7KPJ - chains B and E of the 3 polymer chains in the assembly; structure by X-ray diffraction, 2.10 A resolution.

Chain B:
Name: 338E6 Fab light chain kappa
Organism: Mus musculus
Notes: antibody fragment or engineered binder
Chain sequence (214 residues; each row starts with the number of its first residue):
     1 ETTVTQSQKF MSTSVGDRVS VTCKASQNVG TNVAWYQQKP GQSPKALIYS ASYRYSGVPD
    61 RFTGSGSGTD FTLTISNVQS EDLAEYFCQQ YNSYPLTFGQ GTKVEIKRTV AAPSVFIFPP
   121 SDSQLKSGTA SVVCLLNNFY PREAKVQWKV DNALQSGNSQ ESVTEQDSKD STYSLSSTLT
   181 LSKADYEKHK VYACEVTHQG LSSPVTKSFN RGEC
Not modelled in the structure: 214
Disulfides: Cys23-Cys88, Cys134-Cys194

Chain E:
Name: GRAM_POS_ANCHORING domain-containing protein
Organism: Ruminococcus gnavus
Reference sequence: A0A2N5NGA8 (A0A2N5NGA8_RUMGN); residues 0-265 here correspond to UniProt positions 72-337 (UniProt number = residue number + 72)
Chain sequence (272 residues; row label = number of the first residue in the row; numbers below 1 keep their minus sign (His-6 is residue -6)):
    -6 HHHHHHVAEA PAEEVQNVKI NYYDEDAEKQ VAEVPVQVSI DTSCVNMAIL TRYMPEGYAL
    54 VSSDCIIRDG YVYVSVKKDV EIREAVLHIT FETPNGEVVT TETVTAEGAD GEDAVFRLGV
   114 DFNLPTGYKL SNDRDQVTEI TIPFGSTGGH TMVVEKGDLS SIVKIQFVDA ENNDEVVAGG
   174 DYFVDGDGDG IFHTREITEW VPEGYELQEV GDFQVELYKE TPLQLSVTKI KEDKPETPDP
   234 EEPNKPEDPD KEDTNNKDDK KEDTKKEDKK KN
Not modelled in the structure: -6 to 6, 225-265
Disulfides: Cys37-Cys58
Construct notes: expression tag (-6 to -1); conflict Ala1 (Ser73 in A0A2N5NGA8), Glu2 (Val74 in A0A2N5NGA8)
Metal / ion sites: Ca2+: Asp178, Asp180, Asp182, Ile184

How chain B and chain E interact:
Residue-residue contacts (18):
  Ser7(B) with Asp62(E)
  Met11(B) with Ser36(E)
  Ser12(B) with Asp34(E)
  Arg18(B) with Cys37(E); Cys58(E); Glu132(E), salt bridge
  Val19(B) with Ser36(E)
  Ser20(B) with Ser36(E), hydrogen bond (backbone-side chain)
  Thr22(B) with Ile59(E); Ile60(E)
  Asp60(B) with Asp128(E)
  Asp70(B) with Arg61(E)
  Phe71(B) with Arg61(E), hydrogen bond (backbone-side chain)
  Thr72(B) with Ile59(E); Arg61(E), hydrogen bond
  Ser76(B) with Thr131(E)
  Asn77(B) with Leu123(E)
  Lys107(B) with Asp34(E), salt bridge
Other interface residues (no listed pair), chain B (15 interface residues in all): Gln8
Other interface residues (no listed pair), chain E (14 interface residues in all): Arg110, Leu111

Overview:
Chain B and chain E form an interface of 15 and 14 residues respectively; the contacts include 3 hydrogen
bonds and 2 salt bridges. Polar contacts include Arg18(B)-Glu132(E), Lys107(B)-Asp34(E) and Ser20(B)-Ser36(E).
The Ca2+ site is built by Asp178(E), Asp180(E), Asp182(E) and Ile184(E).
Here chain B is 338E6 Fab light chain kappa (Mus musculus) and chain E is GRAM_POS_ANCHORING domain-containing
protein (Ruminococcus gnavus). Entry 7KPJ (Crystal structure of Ruminococcus gnavus immunoglobulin binding
protein in complex with 338E6 Fab) was determined by X-ray diffraction.
